PDB entry 4A2I | electron microscopy, 16.50 A resolution (very low resolution: no residue pairs are listed; an interface is given only as per-side residue counts) | chains A and J of the 22 polymer chains in the assembly

# Chain A
Molecule: 16S ribosomal RNA
Source organism: Escherichia coli
Sequence (1530 nucleotides; each row starts with the number of its first residue):
     5 UGAAGAGUUU GAUCAUGGCU CAGAUUGAAC GCUGGCGGCA GGCCUAACAC AUGCAAGUCG
    65 AACGGUAACA GGAAGAAGCU UGCUUCUUUG CUGACGAGUG GCGGACGGGU GAGUAAUGUC
   125 UGGGAAACUG CCUGAUGGAG GGGGAUAACU ACUGGAAACG GUAGCUAAUA CCGCAUAACG
   185 UCGCAAGACC AAAGAGGGGG ACCUUCGGGC CUCUUGCCAU CGGAUGUGCC CAGAUGGGAU
   245 UAGCUAGUAG GUGGGGUAAC GGCUCACCUA GGCGACGAUC CCUAGCUGGU CUGAGAGGAU
   305 GACCAGCCAC ACUGGAACUG AGACACGGUC CAGACUCCUA CGGGAGGCAG CAGUGGGGAA
   365 UAUUGCACAA UGGGCGCAAG CCUGAUGCAG CCAUGCCGCG UGUAUGAAGA AGGCCUUCGG
   425 GUUGUAAAGU ACUUUCAGCG GGGAGGAAGG GAGUAAAGUU AAUACCUUUG CUCAUUGACG
   485 UUACCCGCAG AAGAAGCACC GGCUAACUCC GUGCCAGCAG CCGCGGUAAU ACGGAGGGUG
   545 CAAGCGUUAA UCGGAAUUAC UGGGCGUAAA GCGCACGCAG GCGGUUUGUU AAGUCAGAUG
   605 UGAAAUCCCC GGGCUCAACC UGGGAACUGC AUCUGAUACU GGCAAGCUUG AGUCUCGUAG
   665 AGGGGGGUAG AAUUCCAGGU GUAGCGGUGA AAUGCGUAGA GAUCUGGAGG AAUACCGGUG
   725 GCGAAGGCGG CCCCCUGGAC GAAGACUGAC GCUCAGGUGC GAAAGCGUGG GGAGCAAACA
   785 GGAUUAGAUA CCCUGGUAGU CCACGCCGUA AACGAUGUCG ACUUGGAGGU UGUGCCCUUG
   845 AGGCGUGGCU UCCGGAGCUA ACGCGUUAAG UCGACCGCCU GGGGAGUACG GCCGCAAGGU
   905 UAAAACUCAA AUGAAUUGAC GGGGGCCCGC ACAAGCGGUG GAGCAUGUGG UUUAAUUCGA
   965 UGCAACGCGA AGAACCUUAC CUGGUCUUGA CAUCCACGGA AGUUUUCAGA GAUGAGAAUG
  1025 UGCCUUCGGG AACCGUGAGA CAGGUGCUGC AUGGCUGUCG UCAGCUCGUG UUGUGAAAUG
  1085 UUGGGUUAAG UCCCGCAACG AGCGCAACCC UUAUCCUUUG UUGCCAGCGG UCCGGCCGGG
  1145 AACUCAAAGG AGACUGCCAG UGAUAAACUG GAGGAAGGUG GGGAUGACGU CAAGUCAUCA
  1205 UGGCCCUUAC GACCAGGGCU ACACACGUGC UACAAUGGCG CAUACAAAGA GAAGCGACCU
  1265 CGCGAGAGCA AGCGGACCUC AUAAAGUGCG UCGUAGUCCG GAUUGGAGUC UGCAACUCGA
  1325 CUCCAUGAAG UCGGAAUCGC UAGUAAUCGU GGAUCAGAAU GCCACGGUGA AUACGUUCCC
  1385 GGGCCUUGUA CACACCGCCC GUCACACCAU GGGAGUGGGU UGCAAAAGAA GUAGGUAGCU
  1445 UAACCUUCGG GAGGGCGCUU ACCACUUUGU GAUUCAUGAC UGGGGUGAAG UCGUAACAAG
  1505 GUAACCGUAG GGGAACCUGC GGUUGGAUCA

# Chain J
Molecule: 30S ribosomal protein S10
Source organism: Escherichia coli
UniProtKB: P0A7R5 (RS10_ECOLI); residues 5-102 here = UniProt positions 5-102
Amino-acid sequence (98 residues; each row starts with the number of its first residue):
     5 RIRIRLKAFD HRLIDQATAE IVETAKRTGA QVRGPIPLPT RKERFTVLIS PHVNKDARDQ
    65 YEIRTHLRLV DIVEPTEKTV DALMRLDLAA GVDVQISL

# Chain A / chain J interface
At this resolution (16 A) residue pairs are not listed: 33 residues of chain A and 31 of chain J lie at the interface.

# In short
Chain A and chain J form an interface of 33 and 31 residues respectively.
Here chain A is 16S ribosomal RNA and chain J is 30S ribosomal protein S10, both from Escherichia coli. Entry
4A2I (Cryo-electron Microscopy Structure of the 30S Subunit in Complex with the YjeQ Biogenesis Factor) was
determined by electron microscopy.
